7AK7 - chains D and F of the 6 polymer chains in the assembly; structure by X-ray diffraction, 2.14 A resolution.

Chain D (and F):
Molecule: CopG family transcriptional regulator
Organism: Salmonella typhimurium
Notes: chain F of this document is another copy of the same molecule, construct and numbering; everything in this record applies to it too
Reference sequence: A0A0D6HUM3 (A0A0D6HUM3_SALTM); numbering as in UniProt (aligned over 1-97)
Amino-acid sequence (99 residues; row label = number of the first residue in the row; numbers below 1 keep their minus sign (Gly-1 is residue -1)):
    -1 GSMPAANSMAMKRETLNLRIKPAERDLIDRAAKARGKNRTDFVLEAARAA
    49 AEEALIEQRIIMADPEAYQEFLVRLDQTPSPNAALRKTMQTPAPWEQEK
Disordered / not traced: -1 to 8, 95-97 (chain F: -1 to 7, 81-97)
Sequence notes: expression tag (-1 to 0)

How chain D and chain F interact:
Pairs across the interface - 5 pairs, chain D then chain F:
  Lys19(D) with Gly34(F)
  Glu22(D) with Gly34(F)
  Arg57(D) with Ile54(F)
  Ile58(D) with Glu50(F)
  Met60(D) with Arg46(F)
Other interface residues (no listed pair), chain F (5 interface residues in all): Leu53

In short:
The chain D/chain F interface involves 5 residues from each chain.
Both chains are CopG family transcriptional regulator (Salmonella typhimurium). Entry 7AK7 (Structure of
Salmonella TacT2 toxin bound to TacA2 antitoxin) was determined by X-ray diffraction together with 7AK8 and
7AK9 from the same study.
